1OEO - chain X; structure by X-ray diffraction, 2.15 A resolution.

# Chain X
Molecule: Protein-tyrosine phosphatase, non-receptor type 1
From: Homo sapiens
Notes: EC 3.1.3.48; fragment: catalytic domain, residues 1-321
UniProtKB: P18031 (PTN1_HUMAN); residues 1-321 here = UniProt positions 1-321
Sequence (321 residues; each row starts with the number of its first residue):
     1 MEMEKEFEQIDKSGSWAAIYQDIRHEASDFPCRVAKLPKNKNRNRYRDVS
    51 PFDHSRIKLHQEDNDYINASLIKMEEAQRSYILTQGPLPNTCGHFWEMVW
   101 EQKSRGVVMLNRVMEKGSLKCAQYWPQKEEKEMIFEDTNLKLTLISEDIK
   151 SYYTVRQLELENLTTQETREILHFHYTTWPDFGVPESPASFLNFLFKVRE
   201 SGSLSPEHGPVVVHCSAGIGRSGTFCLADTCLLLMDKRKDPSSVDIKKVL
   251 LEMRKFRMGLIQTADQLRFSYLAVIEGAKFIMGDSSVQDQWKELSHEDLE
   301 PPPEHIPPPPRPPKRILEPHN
Unresolved in the structure: 1, 283-321
Modified / non-standard residues: Cys-215 (cysteinesulfonic acid; OCS)
Swiss-Prot annotation at these positions:
  - active site: Cys-215 (Phosphocysteine intermediate)
  - binding site (substrate): Asp-181, Cys-215 to Arg-221, Gln-262
  - modified residue: Met-1 (N-acetylmethionine), Tyr-20 (Phosphotyrosine), Ser-50 (Phosphoserine), Tyr-66 (Phosphotyrosine), Cys-215 (Cysteine persulfide), Ser-242 (Phosphoserine), Ser-243 (Phosphoserine)
  - cross-link: Cys-215 to Ser-216 (N,N-(cysteine-1,S-diyl)serine (Cys-Ser))
  - mutagenesis: Ser-50 (S50A/D: No phosphorylation), Asp-181 (D181A: Substrate-trapping mutant), Cys-215 (C215S: Catalytically inactive mutant; abolishes sulfhydration)

# Summary
Curated annotation (UniProt) lists active-site residue Cys-215, 9 substrate-binding residues and 3 mutagenesis
sites.
Chain X is Protein-tyrosine phosphatase, non-receptor type 1 (Homo sapiens); the structure, PTP1B with the
catalytic cysteine oxidized to sulfonic acid, was determined by X-ray diffraction together with 1OEM from the
same study.
